3A5R - chains A and B; structure by X-ray diffraction, 1.60 A resolution.

# Chain A (and B)
Protein: Benzalacetone synthase
Source organism: Rheum palmatum
Notes: chain B of this document is another copy of the same molecule, construct and numbering; everything in this record applies to it too
Reference sequence: Q94FV7 (Q94FV7_9CARY); numbering as in UniProt (aligned over 1-384)
Amino-acid sequence (387 residues; numbered -2 to 384; the number before each row is that of its first residue; numbers below 1 keep their minus sign (Gly-2 is residue -2)):
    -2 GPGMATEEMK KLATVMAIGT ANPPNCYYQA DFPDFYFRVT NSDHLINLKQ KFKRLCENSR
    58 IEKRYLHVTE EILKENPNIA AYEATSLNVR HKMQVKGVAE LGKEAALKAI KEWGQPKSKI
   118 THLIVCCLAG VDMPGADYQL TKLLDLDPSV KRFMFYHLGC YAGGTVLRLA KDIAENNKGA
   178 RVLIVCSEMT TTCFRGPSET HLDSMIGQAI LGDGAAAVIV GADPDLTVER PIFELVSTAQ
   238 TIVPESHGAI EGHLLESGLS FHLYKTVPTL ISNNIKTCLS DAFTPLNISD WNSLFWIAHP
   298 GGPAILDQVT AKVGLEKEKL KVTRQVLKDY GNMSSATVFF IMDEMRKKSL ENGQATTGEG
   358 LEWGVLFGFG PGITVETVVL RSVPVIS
Disordered / not traced: -2 to 7, 384 (chain B: -2 to 7, 383-384)
Sequence notes: expression tag (-2 to 0)
Glycans and other covalent adducts: 4'-hydroxycinnamic acid (HC4) linked to Cys157
Ligand contacts: 4'-hydroxycinnamic acid (HC4): Gly156, Asp200, Ile203, Gly204, Ile207, Leu208, Phe258, Leu260, Gly298, Asn329, Ser331, Gly367, Pro368
Curated features (UniProtKB/Swiss-Prot):
  - active site: Cys157 (Nucleophile and monoketide coumarate intermediate)
  - modified residue: Cys157 (S-(4-hydroxycinnamyl)cysteine)
  - mutagenesis: Cys190 (C190G/T: Normal benzalacetone synthase activity), Ile207 to Leu208 (Acquires an additional chalcone synthase activity), Gly249 (G249L: Reduced benzalacetone synthase activity), Ser331 (S331V: Enhanced benzalacetone synthase activity)
What the authors report for this chain:
  - binding site for 4'-hydroxycinnamic acid: Cys157, Ser257
  - catalytic residues: Cys157
  - conformationally variable residues (side-chain flip): Cys190
  - mutagenesis - S331V: increased catalytic activity (benzalacetone-producing activity) (citing earlier work)
  - mutagenesis - I207L/L208F: increased catalytic activity (chalcone-forming activity) (citing earlier work)

# Interface between chain A and chain B
Contacting residue pairs (104; chain A residue first):
  Thr82(A) with Thr82(B); Glu253(B)
  Ser83(A) with Glu253(B)
  Leu84(A) with Leu84(B), hydrophobic; Leu251(B); Leu252(B); Glu253(B), hydrogen bond (backbone-side chain)
  Asn85(A) with Leu252(B); Glu253(B), hydrogen bond (backbone-side chain)
  His88(A) with Leu251(B)
  Leu125(A) with Met130(B), hydrophobic
  Val128(A) with His154(B); Leu251(B), hydrophobic
  Asp129(A) with Gly249(B); His250(B), salt bridge
  Met130(A) with Leu125(B), hydrophobic; His154(B); Leu155(B); Gly156(B); Glu248(B); Gly249(B), hydrogen bond (backbone-backbone); Leu256(B), hydrophobic; Pro368(B)
  Pro131(A) with Ile247(B); Pro368(B); Gly369(B)
  Tyr135(A) with Ile239(B), hydrophobic; His244(B), hydrogen bond; Gly369(B), hydrogen bond (side chain-backbone)
  Thr138(A) with Ile239(B)
  Pro145(A) with Thr238(B); Ile239(B), hydrogen bond (backbone-backbone)
  Ser146(A) with Gln237(B); Thr238(B), hydrogen bond
  Val147(A) with Gln237(B)
  Lys148(A) with Arg165(B); Thr235(B); Gln237(B)
  Arg149(A) with Arg165(B), hydrogen bond (backbone-side chain); Gln237(B), hydrogen bond (backbone-side chain); Ile239(B); Thr371(B), hydrogen bond
  Phe150(A) with Phe152(B), hydrophobic; Thr162(B); Arg165(B); Leu166(B), hydrophobic
  Met151(A) with Phe152(B); Leu155(B)
  Phe152(A) with Phe150(B), hydrophobic; Met151(B); Phe152(B), hydrophobic
  Tyr153(A) with Tyr153(B)
  His154(A) with Val128(B); Asp129(B); Met130(B)
  Leu155(A) with Met130(B); Met151(B)
  Gly156(A) with Met130(B)
  Thr162(A) with Phe150(B)
  Arg165(A) with Lys148(B); Arg149(B), hydrogen bond (side chain-backbone); Phe150(B)
  Leu166(A) with Phe150(B), hydrophobic; Leu166(B), hydrophobic
  Asp169(A) with Asp169(B); Asn173(B), hydrogen bond; Asn174(B), hydrogen bond
  Glu172(A) with Asn173(B), hydrogen bond
  Asn173(A) with Asp169(B), hydrogen bond; Glu172(B), hydrogen bond
  Asn174(A) with Asp169(B), hydrogen bond
  Thr235(A) with Lys148(B)
  Gln237(A) with Ser146(B); Val147(B); Lys148(B); Arg149(B), hydrogen bond (side chain-backbone)
  Thr238(A) with Pro145(B); Ser146(B), hydrogen bond
  Ile239(A) with Tyr135(B), hydrophobic; Thr138(B); Pro145(B), hydrogen bond (backbone-backbone); Arg149(B)
  His244(A) with Tyr135(B), hydrogen bond
  Ile247(A) with Met130(B); Pro131(B)
  Glu248(A) with Met130(B)
  Gly249(A) with Asp129(B); Met130(B), hydrogen bond (backbone-backbone)
  His250(A) with Asp129(B), salt bridge
  Leu251(A) with Leu84(B); Val128(B), hydrophobic; Leu251(B), hydrophobic
  Leu252(A) with Asn85(B)
  Glu253(A) with Thr82(B); Ser83(B); Leu84(B), hydrogen bond (side chain-backbone); Asn85(B), hydrogen bond (side chain-backbone)
  Leu256(A) with Met130(B), hydrophobic
  Phe258(A) with Met130(B), hydrophobic
  Pro368(A) with Met130(B); Pro131(B)
  Gly369(A) with Pro131(B); Tyr135(B), hydrogen bond (backbone-side chain)
  Thr371(A) with Arg149(B), hydrogen bond
Other interface residues (no listed pair), chain A (52 interface residues in all): Lys139, Lys168, Ile170, Ala236
Other interface residues (no listed pair), chain B (51 interface residues in all): His88, Lys139, Lys168, Ile170, Ala236

# Summary
Chain A and chain B form an interface of 52 and 51 residues respectively, with 26 hydrogen bonds and 2 salt
bridges. Polar pairs include Asp129(A)-His250(B), Leu84(A)-Glu253(B) and Asn85(A)-Glu253(B).
4'-hydroxycinnamic acid is covalently linked to Cys157(A). From the paper: the catalytic residue Cys157(A);
S331V of chain A increases catalytic activity (benzalacetone-producing activity).
Both chains are Benzalacetone synthase (Rheum palmatum). Entry 3A5R (Benzalacetone synthase from Rheum
palmatum complexed with 4-coumaroyl-primed monoketide intermediate) was determined by X-ray diffraction
together with 3A5Q and 3A5S from the same study.
